Entry 5E8P (X-ray diffraction, 2.00 A resolution); this record covers chains A and B of the 3 polymer chains in the assembly.

== Chain A ==
Name: H-2 class I histocompatibility antigen, D-B alpha chain
Organism: Mus musculus
Reference sequence: P01899 (HA11_MOUSE); residues 1-276 here correspond to UniProt positions 25-300 (UniProt number = residue number + 24)
Chain sequence (276 residues; row label = number of the first residue in the row):
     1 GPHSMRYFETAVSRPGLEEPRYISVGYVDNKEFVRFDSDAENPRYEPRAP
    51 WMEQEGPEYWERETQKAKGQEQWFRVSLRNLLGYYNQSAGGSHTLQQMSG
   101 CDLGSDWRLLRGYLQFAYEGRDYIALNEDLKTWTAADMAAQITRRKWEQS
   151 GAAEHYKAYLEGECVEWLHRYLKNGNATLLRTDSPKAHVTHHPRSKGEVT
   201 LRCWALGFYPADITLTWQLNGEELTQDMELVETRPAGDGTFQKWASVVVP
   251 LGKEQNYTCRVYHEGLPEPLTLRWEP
Not modelled in the structure: 177-180
Disulfides: Cys-101/Cys-164, Cys-203/Cys-259

== Chain B ==
Name: Beta-2-microglobulin
Organism: Mus musculus
Reference sequence: P01887 (B2MG_MOUSE); residues 1-99 here correspond to UniProt positions 21-119 (UniProt number = residue number + 20)
Chain sequence (99 residues; each row starts with the number of its first residue):
     1 IQKTPQIQVYSRHPPENGKPNILNCYVTQFHPPHIEIQMLKNGKKIPKVE
    51 MSDMSFSKDWSFYILAHTEFTPTETDTYACRVKHDSMAEPKTVYWDRDM
Disulfides: Cys-25/Cys-80

== Interface between chain A and chain B ==
Pairs across the interface (54):
  Phe-8(A) / Phe-56(B)
  Phe-8(A) / Lys-58(B)
  Glu-9(A) / Phe-56(B)
  Thr-10(A) / Phe-56(B)
  Thr-10(A) / Phe-62(B)
  Val-12(A) / Pro-33(B)  hydrophobic
  Arg-14(A) / His-34(B)  hydrogen bond
  Ile-23(A) / Met-54(B)  hydrophobic
  Asn-30(A) / Lys-58(B)
  Arg-35(A) / Asp-53(B)  salt bridge
  Arg-35(A) / Met-54(B)  hydrogen bond (side chain-backbone)
  Arg-35(A) / Ser-55(B)  hydrogen bond
  Arg-48(A) / Asp-53(B)  salt bridge
  Thr-94(A) / His-31(B)
  Thr-94(A) / Pro-33(B)
  Gln-96(A) / His-31(B)
  Gln-96(A) / Phe-56(B)
  Gln-96(A) / Trp-60(B)  hydrogen bond (side chain-backbone)
  Gln-96(A) / Phe-62(B)
  Gln-97(A) / Phe-56(B)
  Gln-97(A) / Trp-60(B)
  Met-98(A) / Phe-56(B)  hydrophobic
  Met-98(A) / Lys-58(B)
  Met-98(A) / Trp-60(B)  hydrophobic
  Gln-115(A) / Trp-60(B)
  Phe-116(A) / Trp-60(B)
  Ala-117(A) / Trp-60(B)
  Glu-119(A) / His-31(B)
  Gly-120(A) / His-31(B)  hydrogen bond (backbone-side chain)
  Arg-121(A) / Ile-1(B)
  Asp-122(A) / Trp-60(B)  hydrogen bond
  His-192(A) / Asp-98(B)  salt bridge
  Arg-202(A) / Asp-98(B)  hydrogen bond (side chain-backbone)
  Arg-202(A) / Met-99(B)
  Trp-204(A) / Asp-98(B)
  Trp-204(A) / Met-99(B)
  Val-231(A) / Gln-8(B)
  Glu-232(A) / Gln-8(B)  hydrogen bond (backbone-side chain)
  Thr-233(A) / Tyr-26(B)
  Arg-234(A) / Gln-8(B)  hydrogen bond
  Arg-234(A) / Tyr-10(B)
  Arg-234(A) / Tyr-26(B)
  Arg-234(A) / Met-99(B)  hydrogen bond (side chain-backbone)
  Pro-235(A) / Tyr-10(B)  hydrogen bond (backbone-side chain)
  Pro-235(A) / Asn-24(B)
  Pro-235(A) / Tyr-26(B)
  Ala-236(A) / Arg-12(B)  hydrogen bond (backbone-side chain)
  Ala-236(A) / Asn-24(B)  hydrogen bond (backbone-side chain)
  Gly-237(A) / Arg-12(B)
  Gly-237(A) / Leu-65(B)
  Gln-242(A) / Tyr-10(B)
  Gln-242(A) / Ser-11(B)  hydrogen bond (side chain-backbone)
  Gln-242(A) / Arg-12(B)  hydrogen bond (side chain-backbone)
  Trp-244(A) / Met-99(B)  hydrogen bond (side chain-backbone)
Also at the interface, not in a pair above, chain A (39 interface residues in all): Arg-6, Arg-21, Val-25, Tyr-27, Leu-206, Glu-229, Asp-238
Also at the interface, not in a pair above, chain B (22 interface residues in all): Pro-14, Ser-57

== In short ==
39 residues of chain A face 22 of chain B across their interface, with 16 hydrogen bonds and 3 salt bridges.
Polar pairs include Arg-35(A)/Asp-53(B), Arg-48(A)/Asp-53(B) and His-192(A)/Asp-98(B).
Here chain A is H-2 class I histocompatibility antigen, D-B alpha chain and chain B is Beta-2-microglobulin,
both from Mus musculus. Entry 5E8P (The structure of the TEIPP associated altered peptide ligand Trh4-p5NLE in
complex with H-2D(b)) was determined by X-ray diffraction (same publication as 5E8N and 5E8O).
